Entry 9K3Q (electron microscopy, 3.02 A resolution); this record covers chains H and M of the 35 polymer chains in the assembly.

== Chain H ==
Name: Photoreaction center protein H
Source organism: Rhodospirillum rubrum
UniProt: Q7M149 (Q7M149_RHORU); numbering as in UniProt (aligned over 2-256)
Sequence (255 residues; row label = number of the first residue in the row):
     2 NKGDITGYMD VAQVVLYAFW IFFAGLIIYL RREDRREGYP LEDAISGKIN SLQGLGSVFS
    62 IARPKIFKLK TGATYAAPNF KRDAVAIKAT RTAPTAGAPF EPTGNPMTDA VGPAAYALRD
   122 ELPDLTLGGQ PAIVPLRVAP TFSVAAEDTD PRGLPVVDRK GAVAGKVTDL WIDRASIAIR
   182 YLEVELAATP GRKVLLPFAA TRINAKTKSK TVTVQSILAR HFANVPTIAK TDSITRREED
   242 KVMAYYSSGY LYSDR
Small-molecule neighbours: Trans-Geranyl BACTERIOCHLOROPHYLL A (07D): Ala25, Ile28, Ile29, Arg32, Arg36, Gly57, Phe60, Ser61

== Chain M ==
Name: Reaction center protein M chain
Source organism: Rhodospirillum rubrum
UniProt: Q2RQ26 (Q2RQ26_RHORT); residue numbers follow UniProt; this construct covers 48-306
Sequence (259 residues; numbered 48 to 306; the number before each row is that of its first residue):
    48 GPIYLGTTGV LSLVFGFFAI EIIGFNLLAS VNWSPMEFGR QFFWLGLEPP AAEYGLGFAP
   108 LAEGGWWQIA GFFLTTSILL WWVRMYRRAR ALKMGTHTAW AFASAIFLFL SLGFIRPLLM
   168 GNFSESVPFG IFPHLEWTNS FSLNYGNFFY NPFHMLSIAF LYGSALLFAM HGATILAVSR
   228 LGGDREVEQI TDRGTAAERA ALFWRWTMGF NATMESIHRW AWWFAVLCTF TGAIGILLTG
   288 TVVDNWFEWG VKHGLAPAP
Small-molecule neighbours:
  - Trans-Geranyl BACTERIOCHLOROPHYLL A (07D), molecule 1: Ile67, Leu121, Ile125, Phe149, Ala152, Leu155, Phe156, Leu159, Phe176, Trp184, Thr185, Asn186, Phe188, Ser189, Phe195, Phe196, His201, Ser204, Ile205, Leu208, Tyr209, Cys275, Thr276, Gly279, Ala280, Ile283
  - Trans-Geranyl BACTERIOCHLOROPHYLL A (07D), molecule 2: Phe89, Phe156, Leu159, Val174, Ile178, His181, Leu182, Trp184, Thr185
  - Trans-Geranyl BACTERIOCHLOROPHYLL A (07D), molecule 3: Thr185, Phe196, Tyr209
  - Trans-Geranyl BACTERIOCHLOROPHYLL A (07D), molecule 4: Phe196, His201, Met202, Ile205, Ala206, Tyr209, Gly210, Leu213, Phe271
  - bacteriopheophytin a (BPH), molecule 1: Ser59, Leu60, Val61, Gly63, Phe64, Phe65, Ser124, Ile125, Trp128, Met132, Thr145, Ala148, Phe149, Ala152, Ala272, Val273, Thr276
  - bacteriopheophytin a (BPH), molecule 2: Tyr209, Ala212, Leu213, Ala216, Met217, Trp251, Thr254, Met255
  - spirilloxanthin (CRT): Ile67, Glu68, Ile70, Gly71, Leu74, Phe85, Phe89, Leu103, Gly104, Phe105, Trp114, Gln115, Gly118, Phe119, Thr122, Phe156, Gly160, Phe161, Phe170, Ser173, Val174, Pro175, Phe176, Gly177, Ile178, His181
  - Fe ion (FE): Gln236, Ile237, Arg240, Ala244, Thr260, Met261
  - ubiquinone-10 (U10): Leu213, Leu214, Met217, His218, Thr221, Ile222, Ala244, Ala247, Ala248, Trp251, Met255, Phe257, Asn258, Ala259, Thr260, Met261, Ile264, Trp267, Phe271

== Chain H / chain M interface ==
Contacting residue pairs - 89 pairs, chain H then chain M:
  Lys3(H) with Gly287(M); Thr288(M); Val289(M); Asp291(M), salt bridge
  Gly4(H) with Val289(M)
  Asp5(H) with Lys299(M), salt bridge
  Tyr9(H) with Lys299(M), hydrogen bond (backbone-side chain); His300(M), hydrogen bond
  Asp11(H) with Trp296(M), hydrogen bond; Lys299(M), salt bridge; His300(M), salt bridge
  Ala13(H) with Phe200(M); Val290(M), hydrophobic; Trp296(M)
  Gln14(H) with His300(M)
  Val16(H) with Phe200(M), hydrophobic; Ile281(M), hydrophobic
  Leu17(H) with Pro199(M), hydrophobic; Phe200(M); Leu203(M), hydrophobic
  Phe20(H) with Leu203(M), hydrophobic; Phe207(M), hydrophobic; Leu274(M), hydrophobic; Thr278(M)
  Trp21(H) with Leu203(M), hydrophobic
  Phe23(H) with Trp270(M), hydrophobic; Leu274(M), hydrophobic
  Phe24(H) with Phe207(M), hydrophobic; Leu274(M), hydrophobic
  Leu27(H) with Trp270(M); Leu274(M), hydrophobic
  Ile28(H) with Trp267(M), hydrophobic
  Tyr30(H) with Arg266(M), hydrogen bond
  Leu31(H) with Arg266(M); Trp267(M)
  Arg32(H) with Phe257(M); Asn258(M), hydrogen bond (side chain-backbone)
  Glu34(H) with Thr260(M); Ser263(M); Arg266(M), salt bridge
  Asp35(H) with Asn258(M); Ala259(M); Thr260(M); Ser263(M), hydrogen bond; Trp267(M), hydrogen bond
  Glu38(H) with Ile237(M); Arg240(M), salt bridge; Thr260(M)
  Tyr40(H) with Arg252(M), hydrogen bond
  Leu42(H) with Arg252(M)
  Lys66(H) with Glu262(M), salt bridge; Arg266(M)
  Phe68(H) with Ile237(M), hydrophobic; Glu262(M)
  Leu70(H) with Thr238(M)
  Tyr76(H) with Ile237(M); Thr238(M)
  Pro114(H) with Arg246(M), hydrogen bond (backbone-side chain)
  Ala116(H) with Thr242(M); Arg246(M), hydrogen bond (backbone-side chain)
  Tyr117(H) with Thr242(M)
  Ala118(H) with Arg240(M); Gly241(M); Thr242(M); Glu245(M)
  Arg120(H) with Glu235(M), hydrogen bond (side chain-backbone); Gln236(M); Asp239(M), salt bridge; Arg240(M); Gly241(M)
  Asp121(H) with Asp239(M), hydrogen bond (backbone-side chain)
  Asp125(H) with Glu235(M)
  Arg181(H) with Asp231(M), salt bridge; Arg232(M)
  Tyr182(H) with Arg232(M)
  Ala200(H) with Ser226(M); Arg227(M)
  Arg237(H) with Asp239(M), salt bridge
  Glu240(H) with Arg232(M), salt bridge
  Asp241(H) with Gly241(M); Thr242(M), hydrogen bond (side chain-backbone)
  Met244(H) with Arg227(M); Leu228(M); Gly229(M)
  Ala245(H) with Leu228(M); Arg246(M)
  Ser248(H) with Leu228(M); Arg246(M), hydrogen bond
  Tyr251(H) with Arg227(M)
Interface residues without a listed pair, chain H (50 interface residues in all): Val12, Arg37, Lys82, Gly113, Ala115, Ile134
Interface residues without a listed pair, chain M (43 interface residues in all): Leu285, Trp293

== Summary ==
Chain H and chain M form an interface of 50 and 43 residues respectively, with 14 hydrogen bonds and 11 salt
bridges. Among the polar pairs are Lys3(H)-Asp291(M), Asp5(H)-Lys299(M) and Asp11(H)-Lys299(M). Bound to chain
H: Trans-Geranyl BACTERIOCHLOROPHYLL A.
Here chain H is Photoreaction center protein H and chain M is Reaction center protein M chain, both from
Rhodospirillum rubrum. Entry 9K3Q (Cryo-EM structure of the Rhodospirillum rubrum RC-LH1 complex) was
determined by electron microscopy.
